Entry 7X93 (electron microscopy, 3.30 A resolution); this record covers chains E and F of the 5 polymer chains in the assembly.

# Chain E
Protein: Ab765 heavy chain
Source organism: Homo sapiens
Chain sequence (261 residues; row label = number of the first residue in the row; numbers below 1 keep their minus sign (Met-23 is residue -23)):
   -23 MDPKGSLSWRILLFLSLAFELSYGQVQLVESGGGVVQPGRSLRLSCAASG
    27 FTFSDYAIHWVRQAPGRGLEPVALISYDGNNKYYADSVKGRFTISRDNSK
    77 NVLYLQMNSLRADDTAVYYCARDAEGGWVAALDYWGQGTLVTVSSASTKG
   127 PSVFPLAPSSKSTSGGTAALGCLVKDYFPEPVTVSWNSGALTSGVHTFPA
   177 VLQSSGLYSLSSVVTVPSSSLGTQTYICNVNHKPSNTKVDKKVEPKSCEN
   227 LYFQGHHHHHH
Not modelled in the structure: -23 to 0, 120-237
Disulfides: Cys22-Cys96

# Chain F
Protein: Ab765 light chain
Source organism: Homo sapiens
Chain sequence (240 residues; row label = number of the first residue in the row; numbers below 1 keep their minus sign (Met-23 is residue -23)):
   -23 MDPKGSLSWRILLFLSLAFELSYGQSALTQPRSVSGSPGQSVTISCTGTS
    27 SDVGGYNYVSWYQHHPGKAPKVMIYEVSKRPSGVPDRFSGSKSGTTASLT
    77 ISGLQAEDEADYYCCSYAGTYPYVFGTGTKVTVLGQPKANPTVTLFPPSS
   127 EELQANKATLVCLISDFYPGAVTVAWKADSSPVKAGVETTTPSKQSNNKY
   177 AASSYLSLTPEQWKSHRSYSCQVTHEGSTVEKTVAPTECS
Not modelled in the structure: -23 to 1, 112-216
Disulfides: Cys22-Cys90

# Chain E / chain F interface
Pairs across the interface - 31 pairs, chain E then chain F:
  His35(E) - Tyr99(F)
  Val37(E) - Phe101(F)  hydrophobic
  Gln39(E) - His40(F)  hydrogen bond
  Arg43(E) - Tyr89(F)
  Gly44(E) - Tyr89(F)
  Leu45(E) - Tyr89(F)
  Leu45(E) - Phe101(F)
  Glu46(E) - Phe101(F)
  Pro47(E) - Tyr99(F)
  Pro47(E) - Phe101(F)
  Tyr59(E) - Tyr97(F)
  Tyr59(E) - Pro98(F)  hydrophobic
  Tyr95(E) - His40(F)
  Tyr95(E) - Pro46(F)
  Asp99(E) - Tyr99(F)
  Trp104(E) - Val48(F)  hydrophobic
  Trp104(E) - Tyr51(F)
  Trp104(E) - Pro57(F)  hydrophobic
  Val105(E) - Tyr34(F)  hydrophobic
  Val105(E) - Glu52(F)
  Ala106(E) - Tyr34(F)  hydrophobic
  Ala106(E) - Ser36(F)
  Ala106(E) - Tyr38(F)
  Ala106(E) - Tyr99(F)
  Ala107(E) - Tyr38(F)
  Leu108(E) - Tyr38(F)  hydrogen bond (backbone-side chain)
  Leu108(E) - Tyr99(F)  hydrophobic
  Trp111(E) - Tyr38(F)  hydrophobic
  Trp111(E) - Ala45(F)
  Trp111(E) - Pro46(F)
  Gly112(E) - Ala45(F)
Interface residues without a listed pair, chain E (20 interface residues in all): Leu50, Tyr60
Interface residues without a listed pair, chain F (19 interface residues in all): Lys44, Ser58, Tyr93, Gly104

# Overview
Chain E and chain F form an interface of 20 and 19 residues respectively, with 2 hydrogen bonds. Among the
polar pairs are Gln39(E)-His40(F) and Leu108(E)-Tyr38(F).
Chain E is Ab765 heavy chain and chain F is Ab765 light chain, both from Homo sapiens; the structure, The
SARS-CoV-2 receptor binding domain bound with the Fab fragment of a human neutralizing antibody Ab765, was
determined by electron microscopy, deposited together with 7Y6L, 7Y6N, 7X94, 7X95 and 7X96.
